PDB entry 1SWE | X-ray diffraction, 2.06 A resolution | chains B and C of the 4 polymer chains in the assembly

# Chain B (and C)
Molecule: Streptavidin
Source organism: Streptomyces avidinii
Notes: fragment: core, residues 13 - 139; chain C of this document is another copy of the same molecule, construct and numbering; everything in this record applies to it too
UniProtKB: P22629 (SAV_STRAV); residues 13-139 here correspond to UniProt positions 37-163 (UniProt number = residue number + 24)
Sequence (127 residues; each row starts with the number of its first residue):
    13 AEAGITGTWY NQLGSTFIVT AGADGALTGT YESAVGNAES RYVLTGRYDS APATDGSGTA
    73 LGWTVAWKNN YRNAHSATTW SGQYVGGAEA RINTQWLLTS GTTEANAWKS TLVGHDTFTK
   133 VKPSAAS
Unresolved in the structure: 13-15, 134-139
Residues lining bound ligands: biotin (BTN): Asn23, Leu25, Ser27, Tyr43, Ser45, Val47, Gly48, Asn49, Ala50, Trp79, Ala86, Ser88, Thr90, Trp92, Trp108, Leu110, Asp128
Swiss-Prot annotation at these positions:
  - motif: Arg59 to Asp61 (Cell attachment site)
  - binding site (biotin): Tyr43, Tyr54, Trp92, Trp108, Trp120

# Interface between chain B and chain C
Contacting residue pairs - 17 pairs, chain B then chain C:
  Val47(B) with Trp120(C)
  Gly48(B) with Trp120(C)
  Trp108(B) with Trp120(C)
  Leu109(B) with Val125(C), hydrophobic
  Trp120(B) with Val47(C); Gly48(C); Trp108(C); Leu110(C), hydrophobic
  Lys121(B) with Leu124(C)
  Thr123(B) with Leu124(C); Val125(C), hydrogen bond (backbone-backbone)
  Leu124(B) with Lys121(C); Thr123(C); Leu124(C), hydrophobic
  Val125(B) with Leu109(C), hydrophobic; Thr123(C), hydrogen bond (backbone-backbone); Val125(C), hydrophobic
Interface residues without a listed pair, chain B (11 interface residues in all): Leu25, Leu110
Interface residues without a listed pair, chain C (11 interface residues in all): Leu25

# In short
The chain B/chain C interface involves 11 residues from each chain, with 2 hydrogen bonds. The hydrogen-bonded
pair Thr123(B)-Val125(C) is a backbone contact. Chain B binds biotin. Curated annotation (UniProt) lists 5
biotin-binding residues on chain B.
Both chains are Streptavidin (Streptomyces avidinii). Entry 1SWE (Apo-core-streptavidin in complex with biotin
at ph 4.5) was determined by X-ray diffraction, deposited together with 1SWA, 1SWB, 1SWC and 1SWD.
